PDB entry 4PRH | X-ray diffraction, 2.50 A resolution | chains A and C of the 5 polymer chains in the assembly

# Chain A
Name: MHC class I antigen
From: Homo sapiens
UniProtKB: C5MK56 (C5MK56_HUMAN); residues 2-275 here correspond to UniProt positions 26-299 (UniProt number = residue number + 24)
Amino-acid sequence (272 residues; each row starts with the number of its first residue; note: 2 numbers in that range are skipped by the numbering (no residue carries them; nothing is unmodelled there)):
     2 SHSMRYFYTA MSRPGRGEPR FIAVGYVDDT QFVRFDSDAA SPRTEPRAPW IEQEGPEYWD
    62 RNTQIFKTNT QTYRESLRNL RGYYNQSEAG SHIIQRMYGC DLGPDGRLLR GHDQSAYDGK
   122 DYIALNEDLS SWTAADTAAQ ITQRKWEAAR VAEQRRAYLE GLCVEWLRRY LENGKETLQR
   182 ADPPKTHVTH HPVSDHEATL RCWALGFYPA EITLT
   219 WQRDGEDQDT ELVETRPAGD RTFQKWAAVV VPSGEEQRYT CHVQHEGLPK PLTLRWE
Not modelled in the structure: 190-200, 219-225, 245-258
Disulfides: C101-C164
From the paper describing this entry:
  - contacts within the chain: Y74-R97 (hydrogen bond), R97-D114 (hydrogen bond)
  - conformationally variable residues (side-chain flip): R97

# Chain C
Name: Epstein-Barr nuclear antigen 1
UniProtKB: Q3KSS4 (EBNA1_EBVG); residues 1-11 here correspond to UniProt positions 407-417 (UniProt number = residue number + 406)
Amino-acid sequence (11 residues; row label = number of the first residue in the row):
     1 HPVGDADYFE Y

# Chain A / chain C interface
Contacting residue pairs (45; chain A residue first):
  M5(A) - H1(C)
  Y7(A) - H1(C)  hydrogen bond (side chain-backbone)
  Y7(A) - P2(C)
  Y59(A) - H1(C)
  R62(A) - H1(C)  hydrogen bond
  N63(A) - P2(C)
  I66(A) - V3(C)
  F67(A) - P2(C)  hydrophobic
  N70(A) - D5(C)
  T73(A) - E10(C)
  Y74(A) - Y11(C)  hydrophobic
  E76(A) - E10(C)
  S77(A) - E10(C)
  S77(A) - Y11(C)  hydrogen bond (side chain-backbone)
  N80(A) - Y11(C)  hydrogen bond (side chain-backbone)
  L81(A) - Y11(C)  hydrophobic
  Y84(A) - Y11(C)  hydrogen bond (side chain-backbone)
  R97(A) - Y11(C)  hydrogen bond
  Y99(A) - P2(C)
  Y99(A) - V3(C)  hydrogen bond (side chain-backbone)
  S116(A) - Y11(C)  hydrogen bond
  Y123(A) - Y11(C)  hydrophobic
  I124(A) - Y11(C)  hydrophobic
  T143(A) - Y11(C)  hydrogen bond (side chain-backbone)
  K146(A) - Y8(C)
  K146(A) - Y11(C)
  W147(A) - F9(C)  hydrogen bond (side chain-backbone)
  W147(A) - E10(C)  hydrogen bond (side chain-backbone)
  W147(A) - Y11(C)  hydrophobic
  A150(A) - Y8(C)
  A150(A) - F9(C)
  V152(A) - F9(C)  hydrophobic
  Q155(A) - V3(C)
  Q155(A) - G4(C)  hydrogen bond (side chain-backbone)
  Q155(A) - F9(C)
  R156(A) - V3(C)
  R156(A) - G4(C)  hydrogen bond (side chain-backbone)
  R156(A) - D5(C)  salt bridge
  R156(A) - F9(C)
  Y159(A) - H1(C)  hydrogen bond (side chain-backbone)
  Y159(A) - P2(C)
  Y159(A) - V3(C)  hydrophobic
  L163(A) - H1(C)
  W167(A) - H1(C)
  Y171(A) - H1(C)  hydrogen bond (side chain-backbone)
Interface residues without a listed pair, chain A (34 interface residues in all): Y9, I95, R151
Interface residues without a listed pair, chain C (11 interface residues in all): A6, D7

# Overview
34 residues of chain A face 11 of chain C across their interface; the contacts include 15 hydrogen bonds and 1
salt bridge. Polar contacts include R156(A)-D5(C), Y7(A)-H1(C) and R62(A)-H1(C). The paper reports
conformational variability at R97(A); contacts within the chain involving Y74(A), R97(A) and D114(A).
Here chain A is MHC class I antigen (Homo sapiens) and chain C is Epstein-Barr nuclear antigen 1. Entry 4PRH
(Crystal structure of TK3 TCR-HLA-B*35:08-HPVG-D5 complex) was determined by X-ray diffraction (same
publication as 4PR5, 4PRA, 4PRB, 4PRD, 4PRE, 4PRI, 4PRN and 4PRP).
